Entry 5IAG (X-ray diffraction, 1.98 A resolution); this record covers chains A and B of the 3 polymer chains in the assembly.

== Chain A ==
Name: Caspase-3
Source organism: Homo sapiens
Notes: EC 3.4.22.56
UniProtKB: P42574 (CASP3_HUMAN); residues 1-277 here = UniProt positions 1-277
Amino-acid sequence (277 residues; numbered 1 to 277; the number before each row is that of its first residue):
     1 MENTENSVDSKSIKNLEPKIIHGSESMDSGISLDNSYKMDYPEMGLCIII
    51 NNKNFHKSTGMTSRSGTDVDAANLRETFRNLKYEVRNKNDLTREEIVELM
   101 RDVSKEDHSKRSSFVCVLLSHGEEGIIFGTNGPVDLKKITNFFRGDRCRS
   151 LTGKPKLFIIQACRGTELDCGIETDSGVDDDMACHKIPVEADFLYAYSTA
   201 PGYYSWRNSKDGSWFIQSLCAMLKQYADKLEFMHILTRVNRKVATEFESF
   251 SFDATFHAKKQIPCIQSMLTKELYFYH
Disordered / not traced: 1-28, 175-184
Sequence notes: engineered mutation Gln-266 (Val in P42574)
UniProt features mapped onto this chain:
  - active site: His-121, Cys-163
  - modified residue: Met-1 (N-acetylmethionine), Lys-11 (N6-acetyllysine), Ser-26 (Phosphoserine), Cys-163 (S-nitrosocysteine), Arg-207 (Microbial infection: ADP-riboxanated arginine)
  - mutagenesis: Asp-9 (D9A: In P3-D3A mutant; abolished cleavage and activation, leading to prevent thiol protease activity; when associated with A-28 and A-175), Asp-28 (D28A: In P3-D3A mutant; abolished cleavage and activation, leading to prevent thiol protease activity; when associated with A-9 and A-175), Asp-175 (D175A: In P3-D3A mutant; abolished cleavage and activation, leading to prevent thiol protease activity; when associated with A-9 and A-28), Arg-207 (R207A: Abolished ADP-riboxanation by C.violaceum CopC)

== Chain B ==
Name: Ace-asp-glu-val-ask
Amino-acid sequence (6 residues; row label = number of the first residue in the row):
   989 XDEVDX
Modified positions: ACE (acetyl group) at position 989; 0QE (chloromethane) at position 994

== Interface between chain A and chain B ==
Pairs across the interface (26; chain A residue first):
  Arg-64(A) with Asp-993(B), salt bridge
  Ser-120(A) with Asp-993(B)
  His-121(A) with Asp-993(B), hydrogen bond (side chain-backbone); 0QE_994(B)
  Gly-122(A) with 0QE_994(B)
  Gln-161(A) with Asp-993(B), hydrogen bond
  Cys-163(A) with Asp-993(B), hydrogen bond (side chain-backbone); 0QE_994(B)
  Tyr-204(A) with Val-992(B), hydrophobic
  Ser-205(A) with Val-992(B); Asp-993(B), hydrogen bond (backbone-backbone)
  Trp-206(A) with Asp-990(B); Glu-991(B); Val-992(B)
  Arg-207(A) with ACE_989(B); Asp-990(B); Glu-991(B), salt bridge; Val-992(B), hydrogen bond (side chain-backbone); Asp-993(B), salt bridge
  Asn-208(A) with ACE_989(B); Asp-990(B), hydrogen bond
  Ser-209(A) with ACE_989(B), hydrogen bond (backbone-backbone)
  Trp-214(A) with Asp-990(B), hydrogen bond
  Glu-248(A) with Asp-990(B)
  Ser-249(A) with Asp-990(B)
  Phe-250(A) with Asp-990(B), hydrogen bond (backbone-side chain)
Also at the interface, not in a pair above, chain A (19 interface residues in all): Ser-65, Ala-162, Phe-256

== Overview ==
19 residues of chain A face 6 of chain B across their interface; the contacts include 9 hydrogen bonds and 3
salt bridges. Polar pairs include Arg-64(A)/Asp-993(B), Arg-207(A)/Glu-991(B) and Arg-207(A)/Asp-993(B).
Chain A is Caspase-3 (Homo sapiens) and chain B is Ace-asp-glu-val-ask; the structure, Caspase 3 V266Q, was
determined by X-ray diffraction together with 5I9B, 5I9T, 5IAB, 5IAE, 5IAJ, 5IAK and 6 further entries from
the same study.
